4NTD - chain A; structure by X-ray diffraction, 1.60 A resolution.

Chain A:
Name: Thioredoxin reductase
From: Streptomyces clavuligerus
Reference sequence: E2PZ87 (E2PZ87_STRC2); residues -6 to 318 here correspond to UniProt positions 30-354 (UniProt number = residue number + 36)
Sequence (340 residues; numbered -21 to 318; the number before each row is that of its first residue; numbers below 1 keep their minus sign (Gly-21 is residue -21)):
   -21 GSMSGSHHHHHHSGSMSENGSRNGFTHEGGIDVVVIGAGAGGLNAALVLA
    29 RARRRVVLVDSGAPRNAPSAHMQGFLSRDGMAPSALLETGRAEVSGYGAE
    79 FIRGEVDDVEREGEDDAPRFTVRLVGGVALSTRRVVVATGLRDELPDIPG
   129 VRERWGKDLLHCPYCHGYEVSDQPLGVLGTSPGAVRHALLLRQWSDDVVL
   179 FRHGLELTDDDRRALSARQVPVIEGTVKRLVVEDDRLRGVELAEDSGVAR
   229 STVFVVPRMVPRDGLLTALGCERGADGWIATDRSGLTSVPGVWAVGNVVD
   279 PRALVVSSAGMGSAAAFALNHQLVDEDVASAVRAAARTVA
Unresolved in the structure: -21 to 0
Differences from the reference sequence: expression tag (-21 to -7)
Cystine bridges: Cys140-Cys143
Covalent attachments: glutathione (GSH) linked to Cys140
Ligand contacts:
  - FAD (flavin-adenine dinucleotide): Ile14, Gly15, Ala16, Gly17, Ala18, Gly19, Gly20, Val37, Asp38, Ser39, Gly40, Ala41, Pro42, Arg43, Asn44, Ser47, His49, Met50, Gln51, Gly82, Glu83, Val84, Ala116, Thr117, Gly118, Asp121, Trp133, Gly134, Cys143, His144, Arg240, Leu243, Val273, Gly274, Asn275, Ala281, Leu282, Val283, Ser286
  - glutathione (GSH): Arg43, His139, Pro141, Tyr142, Cys143, His165, Leu168, Asn275, Pro279, Arg280, Ala281, Leu282, Phe295, His299

In short:
Chain A binds flavin-adenine dinucleotide. Covalently linked glutathione: at Cys140.
Chain A is Thioredoxin reductase (Streptomyces clavuligerus); the structure, Crystal structure of HlmI, was
determined by X-ray diffraction (same publication as 4NTC and 4NTE).
